6G11 - chains C and B of the 3 polymer chains in the assembly; structure by X-ray diffraction, 1.90 A resolution.

[Chain C]
Name: AVR-Pik protein
From: Magnaporthe oryzae
UniProt: C4B8C2 (C4B8C2_MAGOR); residue numbers follow UniProt; this construct covers 22-113
Amino-acid sequence (93 residues; numbered 21 to 113; the number before each row is that of its first residue):
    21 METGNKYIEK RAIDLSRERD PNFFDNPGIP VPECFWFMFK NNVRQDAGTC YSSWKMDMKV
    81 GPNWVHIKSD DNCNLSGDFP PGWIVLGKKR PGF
Unresolved in the structure: 21-31
Sequence notes: initiating methionine (21)
Disulfides: Cys54-Cys93
From the paper describing this entry:
  - conformationally variable residues (loop rearrangement, side-chain flip): Asn46 to Pro50
  - mutagenesis - E53R: decreased signaling in response to Pikm

[Chain B]
Name: Resistance protein Pikp-1
From: Oryza sativa subsp. japonica
UniProt: E9KPB5 (E9KPB5_ORYSJ); residues 186-263 here = UniProt positions 186-263
Amino-acid sequence (80 residues; numbered 184 to 263; the number before each row is that of its first residue):
   184 GPGLKQKIVI KVAMEGNNCR SKAMALVAST GGVDSVALVG DLRDKIEVVG YGIDPIKLIS
   244 ALRKKVGDAE LLQVSQANKD
Unresolved in the structure: 184-187, 198-200
Sequence notes: expression tag (184-185)
From the paper describing this entry:
  - conformationally variable residues (loop rearrangement): Ser258 to Asn261

[Interface between chain C and chain B]
Residue-residue contacts - 39 pairs, chain C then chain B:
  Arg39(C) with Asp224(B), salt bridge
  Asn42(C) with Val222(B); Gly223(B), hydrogen bond (side chain-backbone); Arg226(B)
  Phe44(C) with Ser218(B); Ala220(B), hydrophobic; Val222(B); Glu230(B)
  Asn46(C) with Ser218(B), hydrogen bond; Val232(B)
  Ile49(C) with Val232(B), hydrophobic
  Pro50(C) with Asn261(B); Lys262(B)
  Glu53(C) with Lys262(B), salt bridge
  Trp56(C) with Lys228(B)
  Arg64(C) with Asp224(B), salt bridge
  Asp66(C) with Gly223(B); Asp224(B), hydrogen bond (side chain-backbone); Lys228(B), salt bridge
  Ala67(C) with Asp224(B); Lys228(B), hydrogen bond (backbone-side chain)
  Tyr71(C) with Asn261(B); Lys262(B)
  Ser72(C) with Lys262(B), hydrogen bond (backbone-side chain)
  Trp74(C) with Gln259(B), hydrogen bond (side chain-backbone); Ala260(B); Asn261(B); Lys262(B)
  Met76(C) with Gln256(B); Ser258(B)
  Asp77(C) with Gln256(B); Val257(B), hydrogen bond (backbone-backbone)
  Met78(C) with Leu255(B); Gln256(B)
  Lys79(C) with Glu253(B), salt bridge; Leu255(B), hydrogen bond (backbone-backbone)
  Trp84(C) with Leu254(B); Leu255(B); Gln256(B)
Other interface residues (no listed pair), chain C (23 interface residues in all): Phe43, Gln65, Thr69, Ser73
Other interface residues (no listed pair), chain B (24 interface residues in all): Lys188, Lys190, Asp217, Leu221, Asp227
Interface features reported in the paper:
  - specific contacts: Asn46(C)-Ser218(B) (hydrogen bond)
  - hot spots on chain C (mutagenesis) - E53R: abolished binding to Pikp-HMA

[In short]
Chain C and chain B form an interface of 23 and 24 residues respectively; the contacts include 8 hydrogen
bonds and 5 salt bridges. Polar pairs include Arg39(C)-Asp224(B), Glu53(C)-Lys262(B) and Arg64(C)-Asp224(B).
The paper describes a hydrogen bond between Asn46(C) and Ser218(B). From the paper: E53R of chain C reduces
signaling in response to Pikm; conformational variability at Asn46(C) and Ser258(B).
Here chain C is AVR-Pik protein (Magnaporthe oryzae) and chain B is Resistance protein Pikp-1 (Oryza sativa
subsp. japonica). Entry 6G11 (Complex of rice blast (Magnaporthe oryzae) effector protein AVR-PikE with the
HMA domain of Pikp-1 from ...) was determined by X-ray diffraction (same publication as 6FU9, 6FUB, 6FUD and
6G10).
